1AXC - chains E and F of the 6 polymer chains in the assembly; structure by X-ray diffraction, 2.60 A resolution.

Chain E:
Molecule: PCNA
Organism: Homo sapiens
UniProt: P12004 (PCNA_HUMAN); numbering as in UniProt (aligned over 1-261)
Chain sequence (261 residues; numbered 1 to 261; the number before each row is that of its first residue):
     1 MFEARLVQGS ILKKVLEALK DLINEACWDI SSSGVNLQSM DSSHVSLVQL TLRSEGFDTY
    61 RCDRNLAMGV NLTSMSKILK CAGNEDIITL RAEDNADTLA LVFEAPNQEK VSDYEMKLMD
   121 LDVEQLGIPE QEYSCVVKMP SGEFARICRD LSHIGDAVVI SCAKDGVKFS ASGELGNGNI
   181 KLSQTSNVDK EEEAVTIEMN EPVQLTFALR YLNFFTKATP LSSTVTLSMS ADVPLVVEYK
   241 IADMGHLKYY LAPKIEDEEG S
Not modelled in the structure: 189-190, 256-261
Swiss-Prot annotation at these positions:
  - DNA-binding region: Arg61 to Lys80
  - modified residue: Lys14 (N6-acetyllysine), Lys77 (N6-acetyllysine), Lys80 (N6-acetyllysine), Tyr211 (Phosphotyrosine), Lys248 (N6-acetyllysine)
  - cross-link (Glycyl lysine isopeptide (Lys-Gly)): Lys164 (interchain with G-Cter in SUMO2), Lys254 (interchain with G-Cter in SUMO2)
  - natural variant: Ser228 (S228I: In ATLD2)
  - mutagenesis: Lys13 (K13R: Inhibits acetylation, recruitment to DNA damage sites, inducible ubiquitination and protein degradation, DNA replication and repair synthesis efficiencies, but homotrimer formation, nuclear ...), Lys14 (K14R: Inhibits acetylation, recruitment to DNA damage sites, inducible ubiquitination and protein degradation, DNA replication and repair synthesis efficiencies, but homotrimer formation, nuclear ...), Lys20 (K20R: Inhibits acetylation, recruitment to DNA damage sites, inducible ubiquitination and protein degradation, DNA replication and repair synthesis efficiencies, but homotrimer formation, nuclear ...), Met40 (M40A: Complete loss of interaction with UHRF2), Ser43 to Val45 (No effect on POLD3-binding. Impairs binding to ALKBH2), Lys77 (K77A: Inhibits recruitment to DNA damage sites, but nuclear localization is similar as the wild-type; in association with A-80 ...), Lys80 (K80A: Inhibits recruitment to DNA damage sites, but nuclear localization is similar as the wild-type; in association with A-77 ...), Gln125 to Ile128 (Strong decrease in POLD3-binding. Impairs binding to ALKBH2), Ile128 (I128A: Complete loss of interaction with UHRF2), Lys164 (K164R: Abolishes ubiquitination. No effect on interaction with SHPRH), Val188 to Lys190 (No effect on POLD3-binding. No effect on ALKBH2-binding), Tyr211 (Y211F: Alters chromatin-associated PCNA stability and its function in DNA replication and repair), 3 further mutagenesis entries in UniProt

Chain F:
Molecule: P21/WAF1
Organism: Homo sapiens
Notes: fragment: 22 c terminal residues (139 - 160)
UniProt: P38936 (CDN1A_HUMAN); residues 139-160 here = UniProt positions 139-160
Chain sequence (22 residues; row label = number of the first residue in the row):
   139 GRKRRQTSMT DFYHSKRRLI FS
Not modelled in the structure: 139-142
Swiss-Prot annotation at these positions:
  - region: His152 to Ser160 (Interaction with TRIM39)
  - motif: Lys141 to Arg156 (Nuclear localization signal)
  - modified residue: Thr145 (Phosphothreonine), Ser146 (Phosphoserine), Ser160 (Phosphoserine)
  - mutagenesis: Gln144 to Phe150 (Abolishes interaction with PCNA and subsequent degradation by the proteasome), Thr145 (T145A: Reduces phosphorylation by Akt; no change in interaction with PCNA, CDK2 or CDK4; no change in subcellular location; T145D: No interaction with PCNA; 59% inhibition of CDK2 binding ...), Ser146 (S146A: No change in interaction with PCNA. Abolishes UV radiation-induced phosphorylation and subsequent degradation; S146D: Reduces interaction with PCNA), Met147 to Tyr151 (Abolishes interaction with PCNA and subsequent degradation by the proteasome), Lys154 to Arg156 (Abolishes degradation by the proteasome without affecting the interaction with PCNA), Lys154 (K154A: Loss of interaction with TRIM39)

Interface between chain E and chain F:
Residue-residue contacts (65):
  Cys27(E) - Ile158(F)  hydrophobic
  Asp29(E) - Arg156(F)  salt bridge
  Met40(E) - Met147(F)  hydrophobic
  Met40(E) - Thr148(F)
  His44(E) - Ser146(F)
  His44(E) - Met147(F)  hydrogen bond (backbone-backbone)
  Val45(E) - Gln144(F)
  Val45(E) - Thr145(F)
  Val45(E) - Met147(F)
  Ser46(E) - Met147(F)
  Ala67(E) - Arg156(F)
  Ala67(E) - Ile158(F)
  Ala67(E) - Ser160(F)  hydrogen bond (backbone-side chain)
  Met68(E) - Ser160(F)
  Gly69(E) - Ile158(F)
  Gly69(E) - Ser160(F)  hydrogen bond (backbone-side chain)
  Asp97(E) - Ser160(F)
  Leu118(E) - Ser160(F)
  Met119(E) - Ser160(F)
  Asp120(E) - Ile158(F)
  Asp120(E) - Phe159(F)
  Asp120(E) - Ser160(F)  hydrogen bond (side chain-backbone)
  Leu121(E) - Arg156(F)
  Leu121(E) - Leu157(F)
  Leu121(E) - Ile158(F)  hydrogen bond (backbone-backbone)
  Asp122(E) - Arg155(F)  salt bridge
  Asp122(E) - Arg156(F)
  Asp122(E) - Leu157(F)
  Val123(E) - Arg155(F)
  Val123(E) - Arg156(F)  hydrogen bond (backbone-backbone)
  Val123(E) - Ile158(F)  hydrophobic
  Glu124(E) - Thr148(F)
  Glu124(E) - Ser153(F)  hydrogen bond
  Glu124(E) - Lys154(F)
  Glu124(E) - Arg155(F)  salt bridge
  Gln125(E) - His152(F)
  Gln125(E) - Ser153(F)
  Gln125(E) - Lys154(F)  hydrogen bond (backbone-backbone)
  Gln125(E) - Arg156(F)  hydrogen bond
  Leu126(E) - Met147(F)
  Leu126(E) - Thr148(F)
  Leu126(E) - Tyr151(F)  hydrophobic
  Leu126(E) - His152(F)
  Leu126(E) - Ser153(F)
  Gly127(E) - Tyr151(F)
  Gly127(E) - His152(F)  hydrogen bond (backbone-backbone)
  Ile128(E) - Tyr151(F)  hydrophobic
  Gln131(E) - Tyr151(F)  hydrogen bond
  Ala208(E) - Gln144(F)
  Asp232(E) - Phe150(F)
  Val233(E) - Phe150(F)  hydrophobic
  Pro234(E) - Met147(F)  hydrophobic
  Pro234(E) - Phe150(F)
  Tyr250(E) - Met147(F)  hydrophobic
  Ala252(E) - Gln144(F)  hydrogen bond (backbone-side chain)
  Ala252(E) - Thr145(F)
  Ala252(E) - Ser146(F)
  Ala252(E) - Met147(F)
  Ala252(E) - Phe150(F)  hydrophobic
  Pro253(E) - Gln144(F)  hydrogen bond (backbone-side chain)
  Pro253(E) - Thr145(F)  hydrogen bond (backbone-side chain)
  Pro253(E) - Phe150(F)
  Lys254(E) - Arg143(F)
  Lys254(E) - Gln144(F)
  Ile255(E) - Arg143(F)  hydrogen bond (backbone-backbone)
Interface residues without a listed pair, chain E (37 interface residues in all): Ser43, Leu47, Ala96, Pro129, Tyr133, Leu251

In short:
37 residues of chain E and 17 residues of chain F are in contact; the contacts include 15 hydrogen bonds and 3
salt bridges. Polar pairs include Asp29(E)-Arg156(F), Asp122(E)-Arg155(F) and Glu124(E)-Arg155(F).
Chain E is PCNA and chain F is P21/WAF1, both from Homo sapiens; the structure, HUMAN PCNA, was determined by
X-ray diffraction.
